PDB entry 4P7T | X-ray diffraction, 1.72 A resolution | chains B and F of the 6 polymer chains in the assembly

== Chain B (and F) ==
Molecule: Polyhedral bodies
Organism: Citrobacter freundii
Notes: chain F of this document is another copy of the same molecule, construct and numbering; everything in this record applies to it too
UniProt: B1VB62 (B1VB62_CITFR); residues 1-92 here = UniProt positions 1-92
Chain sequence (115 residues; numbered -1 to 113; the number before each row is that of its first residue; numbers below 1 keep their minus sign (Gly-1 is residue -1)):
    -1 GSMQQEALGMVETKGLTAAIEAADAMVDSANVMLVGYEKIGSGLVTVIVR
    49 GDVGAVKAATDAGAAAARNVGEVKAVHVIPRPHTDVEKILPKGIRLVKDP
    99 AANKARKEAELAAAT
Disordered / not traced: -1 to 3, 90-113 (chain F: -1 to 4, 89-113)
Sequence notes: expression tag (-1 to 0, 93-113); engineered mutation Asp26 (Lys in B1VB62)

== Chain B / chain F interface ==
Residue-residue contacts (37):
  Met8(B) with Thr15(F)
  Glu10(B) with Gly13(F); Leu14(F), hydrogen bond (side chain-backbone); Thr15(F), hydrogen bond
  Glu36(B) with Leu14(F); Tyr35(F); Lys37(F), salt bridge
  Lys37(B) with Lys37(F), hydrogen bond (backbone-side chain)
  Ile38(B) with Gly13(F); Leu14(F); Lys37(F); Gly41(F); Val43(F), hydrophobic
  Ser40(B) with Ser40(F); Gly41(F)
  Leu42(B) with Gly41(F)
  Thr44(B) with Leu14(F); Thr15(F)
  Ala73(B) with Thr15(F)
  His75(B) with Thr15(F); Glu19(F), salt bridge; Val68(F)
  Ile77(B) with Ile18(F), hydrophobic; Glu19(F); Asp22(F)
  Pro80(B) with Asp22(F)
  His81(B) with Asp22(F), salt bridge; Val25(F); Asp26(F), salt bridge
  Asp83(B) with Val25(F); Leu32(F)
  Val84(B) with Asp22(F)
  Lys86(B) with Leu32(F)
  Ile87(B) with Ile18(F), hydrophobic; Ala21(F), hydrophobic; Gly34(F); Tyr35(F)
Other interface residues (no listed pair), chain B (18 interface residues in all): Leu88
Other interface residues (no listed pair), chain F (18 interface residues in all): Val33

== In short ==
The chain B/chain F interface involves 18 residues from each chain; the contacts include 3 hydrogen bonds and
4 salt bridges. Polar pairs include Glu36(B)-Lys37(F), His75(B)-Glu19(F) and His81(B)-Asp22(F).
Both chains are Polyhedral bodies (Citrobacter freundii). Entry 4P7T (Structural insights into higher-order
assembly and function of the bacterial microcompartment protein PduA) was determined by X-ray diffraction
(same publication as 4P7V).
